1IB6 - chains A and B; structure by X-ray diffraction, 2.10 A resolution.

[Chain A (and B)]
Name: Malate dehydrogenase
From: Escherichia coli
Notes: EC 1.1.1.37; chain B of this document is another copy of the same molecule, construct and numbering; everything in this record applies to it too
UniProt: P61889 (MDH_ECOLI); residue numbers follow UniProt; this construct covers 1-312
Chain sequence (312 residues; each row starts with the number of its first residue):
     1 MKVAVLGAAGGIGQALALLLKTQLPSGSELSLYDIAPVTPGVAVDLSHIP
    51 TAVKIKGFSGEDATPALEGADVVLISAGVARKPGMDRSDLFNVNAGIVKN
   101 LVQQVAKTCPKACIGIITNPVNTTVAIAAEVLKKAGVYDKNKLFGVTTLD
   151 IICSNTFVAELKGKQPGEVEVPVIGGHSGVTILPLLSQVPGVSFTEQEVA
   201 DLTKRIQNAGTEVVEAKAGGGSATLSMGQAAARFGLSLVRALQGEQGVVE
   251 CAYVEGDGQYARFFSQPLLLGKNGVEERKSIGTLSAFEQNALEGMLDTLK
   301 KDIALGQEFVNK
Differences from the reference sequence: engineered mutation Cys153 (Arg in P61889)
Residues lining bound ligands: NAD (nicotinamide-adenine-dinucleotide): Gly7, Ala9, Gly10, Gly11, Ile12, Gly13, Tyr33, Asp34, Ile35, Ala36, Ser76, Ala77, Gly78, Val79, Ala80, Arg81, Leu90, Asn94, Ile97, Leu101, Ile117, Thr118, Asn119, Val121, Val146, Leu149, His177, Ser222, Ala223, Thr224, Met227
Swiss-Prot annotation at these positions:
  - active site: His177 (Proton acceptor)
  - binding site (NAD(+)): Gly7 to Gly13, Asp34, Asn94, Ile117 to Asn119, Met227
  - binding site (substrate): Arg81, Arg87, Asn119
  - natural variant: Asp71 (D71N: In strain: EC47, EC49 and 2 more), Ala106 (A106S: In strain: ECOR 27 and RT082), Ala209 (A209P: In strain: MB001D), Ala218 (A218R: In strain: A8190, E2666-74 and 18 more), Ala232 (A232T: In strain: ECO R37), Val249 (V249I: In strain: RT083), Gln289 (Q289K: In strain: EC35, EC38 and 5 more), Asn290 (N290S: In strain: E2666-74, ECOR 27 and 4 more), Ala291 (A291S: In strain: EC35), Gly294 (G294A: In strain: ECOR 45), Asp297 (D297N: In strain: E830587)
Reported in the primary citation:
  - binding site for sulfate ion: Arg81, Arg87, Ser88, Asn119, His177, Gly179
  - binding site for NAD: Ile117, His177
  - catalytic residues: Asp150, His177 (citing earlier work)
  - mutagenesis - R153C (7-fold): decreased catalytic activity on oxaloacetate (citing earlier work)

[Interface between chain A and chain B]
Residue-residue contacts (62; chain A residue first):
  Gln14(A) - Leu225(B)
  Thr22(A) - Gln229(B)
  Val38(A) - Lys217(B)
  Val38(A) - Gly220(B)
  Gly41(A) - Ala216(B)
  Gly41(A) - Lys217(B)
  Val42(A) - Leu225(B)  hydrophobic
  Val44(A) - Val213(B)  hydrophobic
  Asp45(A) - Val213(B)
  Asp45(A) - Lys217(B)  salt bridge
  Asp45(A) - Ala223(B)
  Asp45(A) - Thr224(B)  hydrogen bond (side chain-backbone)
  Asp45(A) - Leu225(B)  hydrogen bond (side chain-backbone)
  Asp45(A) - Ser226(B)  hydrogen bond
  Leu46(A) - Leu225(B)  hydrophobic
  Ser47(A) - Thr156(B)
  His48(A) - Ile152(B)
  His48(A) - Cys153(B)
  His48(A) - Thr156(B)  hydrogen bond (backbone-side chain)
  His48(A) - Phe157(B)
  His48(A) - Ala209(B)
  His48(A) - Glu212(B)  salt bridge
  His48(A) - Val213(B)
  Ile49(A) - Thr156(B)
  Ile49(A) - Gln229(B)
  Pro50(A) - Ile152(B)
  Pro50(A) - Thr156(B)
  Pro50(A) - Pro166(B)
  Thr51(A) - Pro166(B)
  Ala52(A) - Pro166(B)
  Ile152(A) - His48(B)
  Ile152(A) - Pro50(B)  hydrophobic
  Cys153(A) - His48(B)  hydrogen bond
  Thr156(A) - Ser47(B)
  Thr156(A) - His48(B)  hydrogen bond (side chain-backbone)
  Thr156(A) - Ile49(B)
  Thr156(A) - Pro50(B)
  Phe157(A) - His48(B)
  Pro166(A) - Pro50(B)
  Pro166(A) - Thr51(B)
  Gly167(A) - Pro50(B)
  Ala209(A) - His48(B)
  Glu212(A) - His48(B)  salt bridge
  Val213(A) - Val44(B)  hydrophobic
  Val213(A) - Asp45(B)
  Val213(A) - His48(B)
  Ala216(A) - Gly41(B)
  Ala216(A) - Val44(B)  hydrophobic
  Lys217(A) - Val38(B)
  Lys217(A) - Gly41(B)
  Lys217(A) - Asp45(B)  salt bridge
  Ala223(A) - Asp45(B)
  Thr224(A) - Asp45(B)  hydrogen bond (backbone-side chain)
  Leu225(A) - Gln14(B)
  Leu225(A) - Val42(B)  hydrophobic
  Leu225(A) - Asp45(B)  hydrogen bond (backbone-side chain)
  Leu225(A) - Leu46(B)  hydrophobic
  Ser226(A) - Asp45(B)  hydrogen bond
  Ser226(A) - His48(B)
  Ser226(A) - Ile49(B)
  Gln229(A) - Thr22(B)
  Gln229(A) - Ile49(B)
Also at the interface, not in a pair above, chain A (38 interface residues in all): Ala15, Leu18, Leu19, Pro37, Pro40, Asn155, Gly220, Met227
Also at the interface, not in a pair above, chain B (37 interface residues in all): Ala15, Leu18, Leu19, Pro37, Ala52, Asn155, Gly167, Ser222

[Summary]
Chain A and chain B form an interface of 38 and 37 residues respectively; the contacts include 9 hydrogen
bonds and 4 salt bridges. Among the polar pairs are Asp45(A)-Lys217(B), His48(A)-Glu212(B) and
Asp45(A)-Thr224(B). Chain A binds NAD. From the paper: catalytic residues Asp150(A) and His177(A); R153C of
chain A reduces catalytic activity on oxaloacetate.
Both chains are Malate dehydrogenase (Escherichia coli). Entry 1IB6 (Crystal structure of R153C E. coli malate
dehydrogenase) was determined by X-ray diffraction, deposited together with 1IE3.
